Entry 6HWF (X-ray diffraction, 2.50 A resolution); this record covers chains B and C of the 28 polymer chains in the assembly.

[Chain B]
Protein: Proteasome subunit alpha type-3
Organism: Saccharomyces cerevisiae (strain ATCC 204508 / S288c)
Notes: EC 3.4.25.1
Reference sequence: P23638 (PSA3_YEAST); residues 0-257 here correspond to UniProt positions 1-258 (UniProt number = residue number + 1)
Amino-acid sequence (258 residues; each row starts with the number of its first residue; numbering starts at 0):
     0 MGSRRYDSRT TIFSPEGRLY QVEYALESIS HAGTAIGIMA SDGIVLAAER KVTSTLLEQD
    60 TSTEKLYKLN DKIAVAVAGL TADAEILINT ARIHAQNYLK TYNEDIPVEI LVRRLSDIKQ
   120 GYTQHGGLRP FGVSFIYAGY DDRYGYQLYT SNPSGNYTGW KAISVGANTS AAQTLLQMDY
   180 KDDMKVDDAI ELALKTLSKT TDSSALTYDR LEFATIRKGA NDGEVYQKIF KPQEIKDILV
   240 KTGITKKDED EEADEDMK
Unresolved in the structure: 0, 245-257
UniProt features mapped onto this chain:
  - cross-link (Glycyl lysine isopeptide (Lys-Gly)): Lys99 (interchain with G-Cter in ubiquitin), Lys198 (interchain with G-Cter in ubiquitin), Lys230 (interchain with G-Cter in ubiquitin)

[Chain C]
Protein: Proteasome subunit alpha type-4
Organism: Saccharomyces cerevisiae (strain ATCC 204508 / S288c)
Notes: EC 3.4.25.1
Reference sequence: P40303 (PSA4_YEAST); residues -1 to 252 here correspond to UniProt positions 1-254 (UniProt number = residue number + 2)
Amino-acid sequence (254 residues; each row starts with the number of its first residue; numbers below 1 keep their minus sign (Met-1 is residue -1)):
    -1 MSGYDRALSI FSPDGHIFQV EYALEAVKRG TCAVGVKGKN CVVLGCERRS TLKLQDTRIT
    59 PSKVSKIDSH VVLSFSGLNA DSRILIEKAR VEAQSHRLTL EDPVTVEYLT RYVAGVQQRY
   119 TQSGGVRPFG VSTLIAGFDP RDDEPKLYQT EPSGIYSSWS AQTIGRNSKT VREFLEKNYD
   179 RKEPPATVEE CVKLTVRSLL EVVQTGAKNI EITVVKPDSD IVALSSEEIN QYVTQIEQEK
   239 QEQQEQDKKK KSNH
Unresolved in the structure: -1 to 0, 241-252
UniProt features mapped onto this chain:
  - modified residue: Thr58 (Phosphothreonine)

[Chain B / chain C interface]
Pairs across the interface - 79 pairs, chain B then chain C:
  Arg3(B) - Arg4(C)  hydrogen bond (backbone-side chain)
  Asp6(B) - Tyr2(C)  hydrogen bond
  Asp6(B) - Arg4(C)  salt bridge
  Arg8(B) - Arg4(C)
  Thr10(B) - Leu6(C)
  Thr10(B) - Arg125(C)
  Ile11(B) - Leu6(C)  hydrophobic
  Ile11(B) - Gln17(C)
  Phe12(B) - Gln17(C)  hydrogen bond (backbone-side chain)
  Phe12(B) - Tyr20(C)  hydrophobic
  Phe12(B) - Ala21(C)  hydrophobic
  Phe12(B) - Leu76(C)  hydrophobic
  Phe12(B) - Arg125(C)
  Phe12(B) - Pro126(C)
  Phe12(B) - Gly128(C)
  Ser13(B) - Tyr20(C)
  Pro14(B) - Tyr20(C)  hydrophobic
  Pro14(B) - Glu23(C)
  Glu15(B) - Glu23(C)
  Glu15(B) - Arg27(C)  hydrogen bond (backbone-side chain)
  Gly16(B) - Tyr20(C)
  Gly16(B) - Glu23(C)
  Gly16(B) - Ala24(C)
  Gly16(B) - Arg27(C)
  Arg17(B) - Arg27(C)
  Leu18(B) - Leu76(C)  hydrophobic
  Leu18(B) - Arg125(C)
  Met38(B) - Asp54(C)
  Met38(B) - Arg56(C)
  Arg112(B) - Arg81(C)
  Ser115(B) - Arg81(C)  hydrogen bond (backbone-side chain)
  Asp116(B) - Arg81(C)  salt bridge
  Asp116(B) - Ile82(C)
  Gln119(B) - Ala78(C)
  Gln119(B) - Asp79(C)
  Gln119(B) - Ile82(C)
  Thr122(B) - Arg125(C)  hydrogen bond (backbone-side chain)
  Gln123(B) - Tyr118(C)
  Gln123(B) - Gly123(C)
  Gln123(B) - Val124(C)
  Gln123(B) - Arg125(C)  hydrogen bond (backbone-backbone)
  Gln123(B) - Pro126(C)
  Gln123(B) - Phe127(C)
  His124(B) - Gly123(C)
  His124(B) - Val124(C)
  Gly125(B) - Tyr2(C)
  Gly125(B) - Gly123(C)
  Gly126(B) - Tyr2(C)
  Tyr143(B) - Arg56(C)  hydrogen bond (backbone-side chain)
  Tyr143(B) - Ile57(C)  hydrophobic
  Tyr145(B) - Arg56(C)  hydrogen bond (backbone-side chain)
  Gln146(B) - Ile57(C)
  Leu147(B) - Ile57(C)
  Tyr148(B) - Ile57(C)
  Ser153(B) - Ala78(C)
  Gly154(B) - Ala78(C)
  Gly154(B) - Arg81(C)  hydrogen bond (backbone-side chain)
  Asn155(B) - Asn77(C)
  Asn155(B) - Ala78(C)
  Tyr156(B) - Pro59(C)  hydrophobic
  Tyr156(B) - Arg81(C)
  Thr157(B) - Thr58(C)
  Gly158(B) - Gln53(C)
  Gly158(B) - Asp54(C)  hydrogen bond (backbone-backbone)
  Gly158(B) - Ile57(C)
  Gly158(B) - Thr58(C)  hydrogen bond (backbone-side chain)
  Trp159(B) - Leu50(C)  hydrophobic
  Trp159(B) - Leu52(C)
  Trp159(B) - Gln53(C)
  Trp159(B) - Asp54(C)
  Lys160(B) - Leu52(C)  hydrogen bond (backbone-backbone)
  Lys160(B) - Gln53(C)
  Lys160(B) - Asp54(C)
  Ala161(B) - Leu52(C)
  Gln172(B) - Leu52(C)
  Leu175(B) - Leu52(C)  hydrophobic
  Gln176(B) - Lys51(C)
  Gln176(B) - Leu52(C)
  Tyr179(B) - Leu52(C)  hydrophobic
Other interface residues (no listed pair), chain B (41 interface residues in all): Glu108

[Summary]
41 residues of chain B and 31 residues of chain C are in contact, with 13 hydrogen bonds and 2 salt bridges.
Polar pairs include Asp6(B)-Arg4(C), Asp116(B)-Arg81(C) and Arg3(B)-Arg4(C).
Here chain B is Proteasome subunit alpha type-3 and chain C is Proteasome subunit alpha type-4, both from
Saccharomyces cerevisiae (strain ATCC 204508 / S288c). Entry 6HWF (Yeast 20S proteasome beta2-G45A mutant in
complex with ONX 0914) was determined by X-ray diffraction, deposited together with 6HTB, 6HTC, 6HTD, 6HTP,
6HTR, 6HUB and 30 further entries.
